Entry 6IFC (X-ray diffraction, 1.99 A resolution); this record covers chains A and C of the 4 polymer chains in the assembly.

Chain A (and C):
Name: tRNA(fMet)-specific endonuclease VapC
From: Salmonella typhimurium (strain LT2 / SGSC1412 / ATCC 700720)
Notes: EC 3.1.-.-; chain C of this document is another copy of the same molecule, construct and numbering; everything in this record applies to it too
UniProt: Q8ZM86 (VAPC_SALTY); residues 1-132 here = UniProt positions 1-132
Amino-acid sequence (132 residues; numbered 1 to 132; the number before each row is that of its first residue):
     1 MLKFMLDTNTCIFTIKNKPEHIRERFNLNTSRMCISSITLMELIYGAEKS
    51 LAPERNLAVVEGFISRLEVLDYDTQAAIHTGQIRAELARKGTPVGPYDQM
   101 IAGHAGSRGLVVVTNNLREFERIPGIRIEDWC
Curated features (UniProtKB/Swiss-Prot):
  - binding site (Mg(2+)): Asp-7, Asp-98
  - mutagenesis: Asp-7 (D7A: No inhibition of cell growth, no degradation of tRNA(fMet))
Bound ions: Ca2+: Asp-7, Asp-98

How chain A and chain C interact:
Pairs across the interface (46; chain A residue first):
  Ser-37(A) with Tyr-72(C), hydrogen bond (side chain-backbone); Ala-77(C)
  Ile-38(A) with Tyr-72(C), hydrophobic; Met-100(C), hydrophobic
  Leu-40(A) with Thr-74(C)
  Met-41(A) with Tyr-72(C); Ala-77(C); Thr-80(C); Gly-81(C); Arg-84(C), hydrogen bond
  Ile-44(A) with Ile-78(C); Gly-81(C)
  Tyr-45(A) with Gly-81(C); Arg-84(C); Ala-85(C)
  Glu-48(A) with Gln-82(C), hydrogen bond; Ala-85(C)
  Lys-49(A) with Ala-85(C)
  Val-69(A) with Thr-74(C)
  Asp-71(A) with Tyr-72(C); Asp-73(C); Thr-74(C)
  Tyr-72(A) with Ser-37(C), hydrogen bond (backbone-side chain); Ile-38(C), hydrophobic; Met-41(C); Asp-71(C); Tyr-72(C), hydrogen bond (backbone-backbone)
  Asp-73(A) with Asp-71(C)
  Thr-74(A) with Leu-40(C); Val-69(C); Asp-71(C)
  Ala-77(A) with Ser-37(C); Met-41(C)
  Thr-80(A) with Met-41(C)
  Gly-81(A) with Met-41(C); Tyr-45(C)
  Gln-82(A) with Glu-48(C)
  Arg-84(A) with Met-41(C), hydrogen bond; Tyr-45(C); Tyr-97(C), hydrogen bond
  Ala-85(A) with Tyr-45(C); Glu-48(C)
  Ala-88(A) with Tyr-45(C)
  Pro-96(A) with Tyr-97(C)
  Tyr-97(A) with Arg-84(C), hydrogen bond
  Gln-99(A) with Tyr-97(C)
Interface residues without a listed pair, chain A (25 interface residues in all): Ile-78, Met-100
Interface residues without a listed pair, chain C (27 interface residues in all): Glu-42, Ile-44, Lys-49, Ala-88, Arg-89, Pro-96, Gln-99

Overview:
25 residues of chain A and 27 residues of chain C are in contact, with 8 hydrogen bonds. Polar pairs include
Ser-37(A)/Tyr-72(C), Met-41(A)/Arg-84(C) and Glu-48(A)/Gln-82(C). Curated annotation (UniProt) lists
Mg2+-binding residues Asp-7(A) and Asp-98(A) and one mutagenesis site on chain A.
Both chains are tRNA(fMet)-specific endonuclease VapC (Salmonella typhimurium (strain LT2 / SGSC1412 / ATCC
700720)). Entry 6IFC (Crystal structure of VapBC from Salmonella typhimurium) was determined by X-ray
diffraction together with 6IFM from the same study.
